Entry 7XRM (X-ray diffraction, 2.13 A resolution); this record covers chains C and D of the 4 polymer chains in the assembly.

[Chain C]
Name: Ethanolamine ammonia-lyase large subunit
Source organism: Escherichia coli
Notes: EC 4.3.1.7
Reference sequence: P0AEJ6 (EUTB_ECOLI); residue numbers follow UniProt; this construct covers 1-453
Chain sequence (453 residues; numbered 1 to 453; the number before each row is that of its first residue):
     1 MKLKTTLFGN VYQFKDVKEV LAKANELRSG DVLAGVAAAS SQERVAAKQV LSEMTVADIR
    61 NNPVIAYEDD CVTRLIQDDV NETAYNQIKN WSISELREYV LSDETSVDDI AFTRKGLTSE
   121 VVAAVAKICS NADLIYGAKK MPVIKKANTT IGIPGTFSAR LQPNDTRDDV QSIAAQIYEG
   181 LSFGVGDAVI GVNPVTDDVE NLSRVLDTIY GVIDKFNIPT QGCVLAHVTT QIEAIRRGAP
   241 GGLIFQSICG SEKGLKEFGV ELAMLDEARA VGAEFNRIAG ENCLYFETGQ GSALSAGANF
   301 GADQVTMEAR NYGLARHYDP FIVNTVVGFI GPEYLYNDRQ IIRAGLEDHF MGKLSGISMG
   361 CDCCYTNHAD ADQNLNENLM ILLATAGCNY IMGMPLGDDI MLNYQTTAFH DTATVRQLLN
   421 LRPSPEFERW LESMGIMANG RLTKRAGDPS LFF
Ligand contacts:
  - cobalamin (B12): Asn193, Pro194, Val195, Thr196, Asp197, Leu225, Ala226, His227, Phe245, Gln246, Ser247, Glu257, Phe258, Ser295, Phe329, Ile330, Tyr334, Met401, Leu402, Asn403
  - FWK ((2R,3R,4S,5R)-2-(6-aminopurin-9-yl)-5-ethyl-oxolane-3,4-diol): Asn193, Leu225, Phe245, Ser247, Ile248, Glu287, Thr288, Gly289, Gln290, Ser292, Val326, Phe329, Ile330, Leu402
Curated features (UniProtKB/Swiss-Prot):
  - binding site (substrate): Arg160 to Gln162, Asn193, Glu287, Asp362
  - binding site (adenosylcob(III)alamin): Pro194, Gln246, Ser295, Met401

[Chain D]
Name: Ethanolamine ammonia-lyase small subunit
Source organism: Escherichia coli
Notes: EC 4.3.1.7
Reference sequence: P19636 (EUTC_ECOLI); residues 44-295 here = UniProt positions 44-295
Chain sequence (263 residues; row label = number of the first residue in the row):
    33 MDQSSHHHHH HALDLGSAEA KAWIGVENPH RADVLTELRR STVARVCTGR AGPRPRTQAL
    93 LRFLADHSRS KDTVLKEVPE EWVKAQGLLE VRSEISDKNL YLTRPDMGRR LCAEAVEALK
   153 AQCVANPDVQ VVISDGLSTD AITVNYEEIL PPLMAGLKQA GLKVGTPFFV RYGRVKIEDQ
   213 IGEILGAKVV ILLVGERPGL GQSESLSCYA VYSPRMATTV EADRTCISNI HQGGTPPVEA
   273 AAVIVDLAKR MLEQKASGIN MTR
Unresolved in the structure: 33-43
Construct notes: initiating methionine (33); expression tag (34-43)
Ligand contacts: cobalamin (B12): Tyr133, Arg141, Gly168, Leu169, Arg206, Val207, Lys208, Val226, Gly227, Glu228, Arg229, Ser239, Tyr241, Glu253, Ala254, Arg256, Cys258, Ser260, Asn261
Curated features (UniProtKB/Swiss-Prot):
  - binding site (adenosylcob(III)alamin): Val207, Glu228, Cys258

[Chain C / chain D interface]
Residue-residue contacts - 100 pairs, chain C then chain D:
  Leu33(C) - Thr135(D)
  Leu33(C) - Arg136(D)
  Leu33(C) - Pro137(D)  hydrophobic
  Leu33(C) - Asp138(D)
  Thr166(C) - Asn261(D)
  Thr166(C) - Gly265(D)  hydrogen bond (side chain-backbone)
  Arg167(C) - Gly265(D)  hydrogen bond (side chain-backbone)
  Arg167(C) - Gly266(D)
  Gln171(C) - Ser73(D)  hydrogen bond (backbone-side chain)
  Ser172(C) - Ser73(D)  hydrogen bond (backbone-side chain)
  Ser172(C) - Thr74(D)  hydrogen bond
  Ala175(C) - Leu70(D)  hydrophobic
  Ala175(C) - Ser73(D)
  Gln176(C) - Thr74(D)
  Gln176(C) - Ala76(D)
  Glu179(C) - Val78(D)
  Glu179(C) - Cys79(D)  hydrogen bond (side chain-backbone)
  Phe183(C) - Arg82(D)
  Lys256(C) - Val252(D)
  Lys256(C) - Ala254(D)
  Glu257(C) - Lys208(D)  salt bridge
  Glu257(C) - Val252(D)
  Glu257(C) - Glu253(D)  hydrogen bond (side chain-backbone)
  Glu257(C) - Ala254(D)  hydrogen bond (backbone-backbone)
  Gly259(C) - Ala254(D)
  Ser295(C) - Arg141(D)  hydrogen bond (backbone-side chain)
  Ser295(C) - Lys208(D)  hydrogen bond (backbone-side chain)
  Ala296(C) - Lys208(D)
  Phe329(C) - Arg229(D)  hydrogen bond (backbone-side chain)
  Ile330(C) - Arg229(D)  hydrogen bond (backbone-side chain)
  Pro332(C) - Leu134(D)
  Glu333(C) - Leu134(D)
  Glu333(C) - Thr135(D)
  Glu333(C) - Pro137(D)
  Tyr365(C) - His99(D)
  Thr366(C) - Arg229(D)
  Asn367(C) - His99(D)  hydrogen bond
  Asn367(C) - Ser102(D)  hydrogen bond
  Asn367(C) - Lys103(D)
  Asn367(C) - Val106(D)
  Asn367(C) - Pro230(D)  hydrogen bond (side chain-backbone)
  Asn367(C) - Gly231(D)  hydrogen bond (side chain-backbone)
  Asn367(C) - Leu232(D)
  His368(C) - Val106(D)
  His368(C) - Leu169(D)
  Ala369(C) - Lys103(D)  hydrogen bond (backbone-side chain)
  Ala371(C) - His99(D)
  Asp372(C) - His99(D)
  Gln373(C) - Phe95(D)
  Glu377(C) - Arg86(D)  salt bridge
  Pro395(C) - Ala76(D)  hydrophobic
  Pro395(C) - Arg77(D)
  Pro395(C) - Val78(D)  hydrophobic
  Leu396(C) - Arg77(D)
  Leu396(C) - Pro87(D)  hydrophobic
  Leu396(C) - Ala91(D)  hydrophobic
  Leu396(C) - Phe95(D)
  Asp398(C) - Arg77(D)  salt bridge
  Asp398(C) - Leu232(D)
  Ile400(C) - Thr74(D)
  Ile400(C) - Val75(D)  hydrophobic
  Ile400(C) - Ala76(D)
  Met401(C) - Asn261(D)  hydrogen bond (backbone-side chain)
  Leu402(C) - Arg229(D)  hydrogen bond (backbone-side chain)
  Asn403(C) - Glu228(D)  hydrogen bond
  Asn403(C) - Arg229(D)  hydrogen bond (side chain-backbone)
  Asn403(C) - Pro230(D)
  Asn403(C) - Gly231(D)
  Asn403(C) - Gln234(D)
  Tyr404(C) - Arg229(D)
  Gln405(C) - Phe95(D)
  Gln405(C) - His99(D)
  Gln405(C) - Leu232(D)  hydrogen bond (side chain-backbone)
  His410(C) - Gly81(D)  hydrogen bond (side chain-backbone)
  His410(C) - Arg82(D)
  His410(C) - Pro85(D)
  His410(C) - Arg86(D)
  His410(C) - Pro87(D)
  Asp411(C) - Arg86(D)  salt bridge
  Ala413(C) - Pro85(D)
  Thr414(C) - Pro85(D)  hydrogen bond (side chain-backbone)
  Thr414(C) - Arg86(D)  hydrogen bond
  Gln417(C) - Pro85(D)
  Thr443(C) - Arg82(D)  hydrogen bond (backbone-side chain)
  Lys444(C) - Arg82(D)  hydrogen bond (backbone-side chain)
  Ala446(C) - Arg82(D)  hydrogen bond (backbone-side chain)
  Gly447(C) - Arg82(D)
  Asp448(C) - Val58(D)
  Asp448(C) - Pro61(D)
  Asp448(C) - His62(D)  hydrogen bond (side chain-backbone)
  Asp448(C) - Leu67(D)
  Pro449(C) - Leu67(D)  hydrophobic
  Pro449(C) - Leu70(D)  hydrophobic
  Ser450(C) - His62(D)  hydrogen bond (side chain-backbone)
  Ser450(C) - Arg63(D)  hydrogen bond (side chain-backbone)
  Ser450(C) - Leu67(D)
  Leu451(C) - His62(D)
  Phe453(C) - His62(D)  hydrogen bond (backbone-side chain)
  Phe453(C) - Arg63(D)
  Phe453(C) - Val66(D)  hydrophobic
Other interface residues (no listed pair), chain C (58 interface residues in all): Asp165, Asp169, Val195, Phe258, Tyr334, Asp370, Leu442, Arg445
Other interface residues (no listed pair), chain D (53 interface residues in all): Asn60, Thr80, Arg206, Gly233, Ser237, Thr251, His263, Ile291

[In short]
58 residues of chain C and 53 residues of chain D are in contact, with 32 hydrogen bonds and 4 salt bridges.
Polar contacts include Glu257(C)-Lys208(D), Glu377(C)-Arg86(D) and Asp398(C)-Arg77(D). Cobalamin is bound
between chain C and chain D. Ligands of chain C: compound FWK.
Chain C is Ethanolamine ammonia-lyase large subunit and chain D is Ethanolamine ammonia-lyase small subunit,
both from Escherichia coli; the structure, Ethanolamine ammonia-lyase complexed with AdoMeCbl, was determined
by X-ray diffraction (same publication as 7XRK, 7XRL and 7XRN).
